Entry 7VDT (electron microscopy, 2.80 A resolution); this record covers chains G and J of the 11 polymer chains in the assembly.

== Chain G ==
Name: Histone H2A
From: Xenopus laevis
UniProtKB: Q6AZJ8 (Q6AZJ8_XENLA); residues 0-129 here correspond to UniProt positions 1-130 (UniProt number = residue number + 1)
Chain sequence (130 residues; row label = number of the first residue in the row; numbering starts at 0):
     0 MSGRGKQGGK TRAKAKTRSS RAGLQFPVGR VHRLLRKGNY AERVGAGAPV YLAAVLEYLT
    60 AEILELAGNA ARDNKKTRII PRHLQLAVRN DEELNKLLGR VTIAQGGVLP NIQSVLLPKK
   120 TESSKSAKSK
Unresolved in the structure: 0-11, 120-129

== Chain J ==
Molecule: 207-nt DNA strand
Sequence (207 nucleotides; row label = number of the first residue in the row; numbers below 1 keep their minus sign (DG-39 is residue -39)):
   -39 GTATGGCTGA TTATGATCCT CTAGTACTTC TCGACAAGCT TCAGGATGTA TATATCTGAC
    21 ACGTGCCTGG AGACTAGGGA GTAATCCCCT TGGCGGTTAA AACGCGGGGG ACAGCGCGTA
    81 CGTGCGTTTA AGCGGTGCTA GAGCTGTCTA CGACCAATTG AGCGGCCTCG GCACCGGGAT
   141 TCTCCAGGGC GGCCGCGTAT AGGGTCC
Unresolved in the structure: -39 to 0, 138-167

== Interface between chain G and chain J ==
Pairs across the interface (13; chain G residue first):
  Arg29(G) with DG122(J), phosphate contact; DC123(J), salt bridge to the phosphate
  Arg42(G) with DG112(J), sugar contact; DA113(J), phosphate contact
  Val43(G) with DG112(J), sugar contact; DA113(J), hydrogen bond to the phosphate
  Gly44(G) with DG112(J), phosphate contact
  Ala45(G) with DG112(J), phosphate contact
  Lys75(G) with DC132(J), phosphate contact; DA133(J), salt bridge to the phosphate
  Thr76(G) with DC132(J), hydrogen bond to the phosphate
  Arg77(G) with DG131(J), phosphate contact; DC132(J), hydrogen bond to the phosphate
Other interface residues (no listed pair), chain G (11 interface residues in all): Thr16, Arg35, Glu41
Other interface residues (no listed pair), chain J (8 interface residues in all): DA121

== In short ==
11 residues of chain G face 8 of chain J across their interface, with 3 hydrogen bonds and 2 salt bridges.
Polar pairs include Val43(G)-DA113(J), Thr76(G)-DC132(J) and Arg77(G)-DC132(J).
Chain G is Histone H2A (Xenopus laevis) and chain J is a 207-nt DNA strand; the structure, The
motor-nucleosome module of human chromatin remodeling PBAF-nucleosome complex, was determined by electron
microscopy.
